PDB entry 8YBX | electron microscopy, 3.68 A resolution | chains C and Q of the 10 polymer chains in the assembly

# Chain C
Protein: Caspase-8 subunit p10
Organism: Homo sapiens
UniProtKB: Q14790 (CASP8_HUMAN); residue numbers follow UniProt; this construct covers 1-479
Sequence (479 residues; row label = number of the first residue in the row):
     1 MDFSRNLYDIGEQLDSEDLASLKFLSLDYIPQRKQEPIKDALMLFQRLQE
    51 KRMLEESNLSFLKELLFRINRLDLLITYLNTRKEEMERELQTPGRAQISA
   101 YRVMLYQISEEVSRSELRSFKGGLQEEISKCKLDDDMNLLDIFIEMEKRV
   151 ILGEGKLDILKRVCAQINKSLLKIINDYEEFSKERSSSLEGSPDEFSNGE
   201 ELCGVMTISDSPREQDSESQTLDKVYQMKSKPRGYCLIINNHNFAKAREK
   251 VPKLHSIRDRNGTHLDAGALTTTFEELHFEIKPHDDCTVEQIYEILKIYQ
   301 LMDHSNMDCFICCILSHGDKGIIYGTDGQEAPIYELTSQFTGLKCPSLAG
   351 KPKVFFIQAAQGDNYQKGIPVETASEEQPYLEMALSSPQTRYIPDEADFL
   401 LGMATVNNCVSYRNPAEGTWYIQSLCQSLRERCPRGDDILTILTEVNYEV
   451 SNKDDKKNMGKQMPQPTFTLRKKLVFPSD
Disordered / not traced: 183-479
Sequence notes: engineered mutation Gly122 (Phe in Q14790), Gly123 (Leu in Q14790), Ala360 (Cys in Q14790), Ala374 (Asp in Q14790), Ala384 (Asp in Q14790)
Swiss-Prot annotation at these positions:
  - active site: His317
  - site: Asp216, Ser217 (Cleavage)
  - modified residue: Ser188 (Phosphoserine), Ser211 (Phosphoserine), Lys224 (N6-acetyllysine), Tyr334 (Phosphotyrosine), Tyr380 (Phosphotyrosine), Ser387 (Phosphoserine), Arg413 (Microbial infection: ADP-riboxanated arginine)
  - natural variant: Arg248 (R248W: In CASP8D), Asp285 (D285H: Associated with protection against breast cancer)
  - mutagenesis: Asp73 (D73A: Abolishes binding to FLASH. Induces NF-kappa-B activation), Tyr380 (Y380E: Phosphomimetic mutant which does not affect interaction with PIK3R1 or DISC-mediated processing; Y380F: Abolishes phosphorylation at this site ...), Ser387 (S387A: Impaired CDK1-mediated phosphorylation and enhanced apoptosis), Arg413 (R413A: Abolished ADP-riboxanation by C.violaceum CopC)

# Chain Q
Protein: FAS-associated death domain protein
Organism: Homo sapiens
UniProtKB: Q13158 (FADD_HUMAN); residues 1-208 here = UniProt positions 1-208
Sequence (216 residues; row label = number of the first residue in the row):
     1 MDPFLVLLHSVSSSLSSSELTELKFLCLGRVGKRKLERVQSGLDLFSMLL
    51 EQNDLEPGHTELLRELLASLRRHDLLRRVDDFEAGAAAGAAPGEEDLCAA
   101 FNVICDNVGKDWRRLARQLKVSDTKIDSIEDRYPRNLTERVRESLRIWKN
   151 TEKENATVAHLVGALRSCQMNLVADLVQEVQQARDLQNRSGAMSPMSWNS
   201 DASTSEASLEHHHHHH
Disordered / not traced: 85-216
Sequence notes: expression tag (209-216)
Swiss-Prot annotation at these positions:
  - modified residue: Ser194 (Phosphoserine)
  - glycosylation: Arg117 (Microbial infection: N-beta-linked (GlcNAc) arginine)
  - natural variant: Cys105 (C105W: In IEHDCM)
  - mutagenesis: Ser12 (S12R: Loss of interaction with CASP8), Phe25 (F25R: Loss of interaction with FAS. Loss of self-association. Abolishes induction of apoptosis), Lys33 (K33E: Loss of self-association), Arg38 (R38A: Loss of interaction with CASP8), Asp44 (D44R: Loss of interaction with CASP8. Abolishes induction of apoptosis. Decreased interaction with FAS), Glu51 (E51R: Loss of interaction with CASP8), Arg117 (R117A: Abolished GlcNAcylation by E.coli NleB1; R117E: Loss of interaction with FAS), Val121 (V121N: Loss of interaction with FAS), Asp123 (D123R: Strongly decreased interaction with FAS), Arg135 (R135E: Strongly decreased interaction with FAS), Arg142 (R142E: Decreased interaction with FAS), Leu172 (L172A/E: Loss of interaction with FAS; L172K: Strongly decreased interaction with FAS), 2 further mutagenesis entries in UniProt
Reported in the primary citation:
  - mutagenesis - F25R, K33E, E51R: abolished signaling in response to TNF/CHX
  - mutagenesis - R34A, E37K: decreased signaling in response to TNF/CHX
  - mutagenesis - E22A, Q40A, D74A: unchanged signaling in response to TNF/CHX
  - mutagenesis - F25R, F25Y, K33E, E37A, E51R, D74A: abolished signaling in response to HeLa cell lysate-based system

# Chain C / chain Q interface
Pairs across the interface - 11 pairs, chain C then chain Q:
  Glu17(C) with Arg34(Q), salt bridge
  Leu72(C) with Glu51(Q), hydrogen bond (backbone-backbone); Asn53(Q)
  Asp73(C) with Leu50(Q); Glu51(Q)
  Ile76(C) with Asn53(Q)
  Ser109(C) with Arg34(Q)
  Glu110(C) with Arg34(Q)
  Val112(C) with Arg34(Q)
  Ser113(C) with Lys33(Q); Glu37(Q)
Other interface residues (no listed pair), chain C (11 interface residues in all): Asn70, Arg71, Arg114
Other interface residues (no listed pair), chain Q (8 interface residues in all): Gly32, Gln52
From the paper, about this interface:
  - interface residues, chain Q: Lys33(Q), Glu51(Q)

# Overview
11 residues of chain C and 8 residues of chain Q are in contact, with 1 hydrogen bond and 1 salt bridge. Among
the polar pairs are Glu17(C)-Arg34(Q) and Leu72(C)-Glu51(Q). The paper reports that F25R, F25Y and K33E of
chain Q, among others, abolish signaling in response to HeLa cell lysate-based system; interface residues
Lys33(Q) and Glu51(Q); 10 substitutions were tested in all.
Here chain C is Caspase-8 subunit p10 and chain Q is FAS-associated death domain protein, both from Homo
sapiens. Entry 8YBX (Structure of the FADD/Caspase-8/cFLIP death effector domain assembly) was determined by
electron microscopy, deposited together with 8YD7 and 8YD8.
